5J68 - chain A; structure by X-ray diffraction, 5.22 A resolution (low resolution: residue-level contacts below are approximate; hydrogen-bond / salt-bridge calls are withheld).

# Chain A
Molecule: Astrotactin-2
Organism: Homo sapiens
Reference sequence: O75129 (ASTN2_HUMAN), isoform O75129-2; residue numbers follow UniProt; this construct covers 717-1288
Chain sequence (572 residues; numbered 717 to 1288; the number before each row is that of its first residue):
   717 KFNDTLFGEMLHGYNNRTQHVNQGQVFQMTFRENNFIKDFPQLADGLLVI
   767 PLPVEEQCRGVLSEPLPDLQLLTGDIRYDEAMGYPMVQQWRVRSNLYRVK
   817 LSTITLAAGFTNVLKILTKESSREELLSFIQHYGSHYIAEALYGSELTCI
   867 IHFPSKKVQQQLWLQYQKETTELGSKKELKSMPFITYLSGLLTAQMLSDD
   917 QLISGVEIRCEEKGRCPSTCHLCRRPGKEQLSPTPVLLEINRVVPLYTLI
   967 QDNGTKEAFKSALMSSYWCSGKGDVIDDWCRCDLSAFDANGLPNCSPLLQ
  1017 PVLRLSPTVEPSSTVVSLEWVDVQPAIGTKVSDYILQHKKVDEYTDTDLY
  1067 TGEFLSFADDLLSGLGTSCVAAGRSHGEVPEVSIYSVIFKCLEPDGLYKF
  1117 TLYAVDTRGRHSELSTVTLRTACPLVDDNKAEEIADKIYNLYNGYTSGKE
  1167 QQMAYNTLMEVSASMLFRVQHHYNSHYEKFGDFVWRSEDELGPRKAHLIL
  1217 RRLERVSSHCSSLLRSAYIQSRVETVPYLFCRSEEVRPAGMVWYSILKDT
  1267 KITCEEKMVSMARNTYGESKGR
Disordered / not traced: 888-896, 1059-1062
Disulfide bonds: Cys774-Cys936, Cys865-Cys926, Cys932-Cys939, Cys985-Cys996, Cys998-Cys1011, Cys1085-Cys1107, Cys1139-Cys1226, Cys1247-Cys1270
Glycans and other covalent adducts: N-acetylglucosamine (NAG) linked to Asn719; glycan linked to Asn732
Ligand contacts: D-myo-inositol-1,4,5-triphosphate (I3P): Trp995, Arg1124, Trp1259
From the paper describing this entry:
  - mutagenesis - D791C/T1134C: decreased expression
  - mutagenesis - R1124T: abolished binding to Ins(4,5)P2
  - mutagenesis - R1124T: decreased binding to Ins(3,4,5)P3
  - specificity-determining residues: Arg1124

# Overview
Bound to chain A: D-myo-inositol-1,4,5-triphosphate. Covalently linked N-acetylglucosamine: at Asn719. From
the paper: D791C/T1134C reduce expression; the specificity determinant Arg1124.
Chain A is Astrotactin-2 (Homo sapiens); the structure, Structure of Astrotactin-2, a conserved
vertebrate-specific and perforin-like membrane protein involved in neuronal development, was determined by
X-ray diffraction together with 5J67 and 5J69 from the same study.
